8COA - chains j and k of the 29 polymer chains in the assembly; structure by electron microscopy, 4.50 A resolution (low resolution: residue-level contacts below are approximate; hydrogen-bond / salt-bridge calls are withheld).

[Chain j (and k)]
Protein: Intermediate capsid protein VP6
Source organism: Rotavirus A
Notes: chain k of this document is another copy of the same molecule, construct and numbering; everything in this record applies to it too
UniProtKB: A2T3S6 (A2T3S6_9VIRU); residue numbers follow UniProt; this construct covers 1-397
Sequence (397 residues; numbered 1 to 397; the number before each row is that of its first residue):
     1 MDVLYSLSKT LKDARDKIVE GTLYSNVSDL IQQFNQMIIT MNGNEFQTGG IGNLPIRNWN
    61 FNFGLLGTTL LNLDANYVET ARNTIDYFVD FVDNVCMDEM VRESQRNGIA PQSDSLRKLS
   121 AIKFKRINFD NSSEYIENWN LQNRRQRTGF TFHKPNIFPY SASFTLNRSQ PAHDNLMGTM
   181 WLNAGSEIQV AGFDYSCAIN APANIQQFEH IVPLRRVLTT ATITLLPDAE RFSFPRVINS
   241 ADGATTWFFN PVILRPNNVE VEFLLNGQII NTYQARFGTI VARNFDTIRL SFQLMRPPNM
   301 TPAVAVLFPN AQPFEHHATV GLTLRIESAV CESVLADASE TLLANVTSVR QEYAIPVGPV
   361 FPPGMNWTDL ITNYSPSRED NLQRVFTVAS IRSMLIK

[Interface between chain j and chain k]
Residue-residue contacts - 70 pairs, chain j then chain k:
  Lys12(j) - Glu137(k)
  Asp16(j) - Asp130(k)
  Asp16(j) - Asn131(k)
  Asp16(j) - Ser132(k)
  Asp16(j) - Glu137(k)
  Val19(j) - Asn128(k)
  Val19(j) - Asn131(k)
  Glu20(j) - Lys125(k)
  Glu20(j) - Asn128(k)
  Gly21(j) - Lys125(k)
  Gly21(j) - Arg126(k)
  Thr22(j) - Asn128(k)
  Thr22(j) - Phe129(k)
  Ser25(j) - Gln32(k)
  Asn26(j) - Gln33(k)
  Asn26(j) - Phe129(k)
  Asn72(j) - Arg126(k)
  Arg82(j) - Asn140(k)
  Arg82(j) - Arg144(k)
  His153(j) - His153(k)
  Lys154(j) - Lys154(k)
  Asn156(j) - Thr279(k)
  Asn156(j) - Glu327(k)
  Tyr160(j) - Pro227(k)
  Tyr160(j) - Phe277(k)
  Ala172(j) - Thr301(k)
  Ala184(j) - Leu226(k)
  Arg231(j) - Leu226(k)
  Arg231(j) - Asp228(k)
  Arg231(j) - Glu230(k)
  Phe234(j) - Ser233(k)
  Arg236(j) - Asp228(k)
  Arg236(j) - Ile253(k)
  Val237(j) - Val252(k)
  Val237(j) - Ile253(k)
  Val237(j) - Leu307(k)
  Asn239(j) - Arg255(k)
  Ala244(j) - Asn299(k)
  Thr245(j) - Asn299(k)
  Thr245(j) - Met300(k)
  Thr245(j) - Thr301(k)
  Thr246(j) - Asn299(k)
  Thr246(j) - Thr301(k)
  Thr246(j) - Val304(k)
  Trp247(j) - Val304(k)
  Ala338(j) - His153(k)
  Ser339(j) - His153(k)
  Glu340(j) - Ser328(k)
  Thr341(j) - Thr220(k)
  Thr341(j) - Ser328(k)
  Ala344(j) - Thr220(k)
  Ala344(j) - Ala221(k)
  Ala344(j) - Thr222(k)
  Ala344(j) - Val281(k)
  Asn345(j) - Thr220(k)
  Thr347(j) - Val281(k)
  Ser348(j) - Arg283(k)
  Gln351(j) - Asn271(k)
  Gln351(j) - Tyr273(k)
  Gln351(j) - Arg283(k)
  Glu352(j) - Arg283(k)
  Gly364(j) - Arg276(k)
  Asn366(j) - Arg276(k)
  Asn366(j) - Phe277(k)
  Trp367(j) - Thr279(k)
  Ile396(j) - Arg147(k)
  Lys397(j) - Glu137(k)
  Lys397(j) - Gly149(k)
  Lys397(j) - Phe150(k)
  Lys397(j) - Val330(k)
Interface residues without a listed pair, chain j (50 interface residues in all): Leu23, Val78, Glu79, Asp86, Pro171, His173, Pro235, Phe248, Leu343, Thr368
Interface residues without a listed pair, chain k (53 interface residues in all): Gln146, Thr148, Thr151, Phe234, Leu254, Ile270, Pro297, Pro302, Ala303, Ala329

[Summary]
The interface between chain j and chain k involves 50 residues on one side and 53 on the other.
Chain j and chain k are both Intermediate capsid protein VP6 (Rotavirus A); the structure, in situ Subtomogram
average of Immature Rotavirus TLP spike, was determined by electron microscopy, deposited together with 8CO6
and 8BP8.
